PDB entry 2DU7 | X-ray diffraction, 3.60 A resolution | chains A and D of the 4 polymer chains in the assembly

[Chain A (and D)]
Molecule: O-phosphoseryl-tRNA synthetase
Source organism: Methanocaldococcus jannaschii
Notes: EC 6.1.1.-; chain D of this document is another copy of the same molecule, construct and numbering; everything in this record applies to it too
UniProtKB: Q59054 (Y1660_METJA); numbering as in UniProt (aligned over 1-549)
Sequence (549 residues; row label = number of the first residue in the row):
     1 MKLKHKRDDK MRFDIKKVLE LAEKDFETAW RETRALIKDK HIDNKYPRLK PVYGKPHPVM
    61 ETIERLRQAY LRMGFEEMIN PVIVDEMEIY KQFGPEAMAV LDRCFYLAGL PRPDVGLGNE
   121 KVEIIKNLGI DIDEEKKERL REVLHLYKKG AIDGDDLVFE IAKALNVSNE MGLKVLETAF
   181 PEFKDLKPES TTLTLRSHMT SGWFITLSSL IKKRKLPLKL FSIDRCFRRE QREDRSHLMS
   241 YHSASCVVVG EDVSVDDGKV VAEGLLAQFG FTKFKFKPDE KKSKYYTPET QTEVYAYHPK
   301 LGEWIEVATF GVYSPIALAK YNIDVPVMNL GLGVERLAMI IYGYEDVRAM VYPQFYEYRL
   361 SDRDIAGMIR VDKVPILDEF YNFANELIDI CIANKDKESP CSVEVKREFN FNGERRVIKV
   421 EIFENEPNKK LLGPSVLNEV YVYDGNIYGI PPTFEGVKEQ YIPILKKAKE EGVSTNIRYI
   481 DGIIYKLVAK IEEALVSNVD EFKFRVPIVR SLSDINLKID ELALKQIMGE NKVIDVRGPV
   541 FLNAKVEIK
Not modelled in the structure: 1-10

[How chain A and chain D interact]
Residue-residue contacts (77):
  Met11(A) - Glu251(D)
  Met11(A) - Asp252(D)
  Arg12(A) - Glu251(D)
  Phe13(A) - Ile323(D)
  Phe13(A) - Asp324(D)
  Phe13(A) - Val325(D)
  Phe13(A) - Pro326(D)
  Ile15(A) - Asn322(D)
  Phe26(A) - Ile316(D)  hydrophobic
  Trp30(A) - Lys284(D)
  Trp30(A) - Tyr286(D)  hydrogen bond (side chain-backbone)
  Trp30(A) - Thr287(D)
  Trp30(A) - Pro288(D)  hydrophobic
  Trp30(A) - Ser314(D)
  Trp30(A) - Ile316(D)
  Thr33(A) - Pro315(D)
  Ile37(A) - Pro326(D)  hydrophobic
  Asp39(A) - Ser254(D)
  Lys45(A) - Asp256(D)  salt bridge
  Tyr46(A) - Lys259(D)
  Tyr46(A) - Glu263(D)  hydrogen bond
  Pro51(A) - Val260(D)  hydrophobic
  Pro51(A) - Glu263(D)
  Pro51(A) - Gly264(D)
  Val52(A) - Met73(D)
  Tyr53(A) - Arg72(D)
  Tyr53(A) - Ala267(D)
  Tyr53(A) - Gln268(D)
  Gly54(A) - Arg72(D)
  Pro56(A) - Arg72(D)
  Arg72(A) - Tyr53(D)
  Arg72(A) - Gly54(D)  hydrogen bond (backbone-backbone)
  Arg72(A) - Pro56(D)
  Met73(A) - Val52(D)
  Met73(A) - Tyr53(D)  hydrophobic
  Glu251(A) - Met11(D)
  Ser254(A) - Asp39(D)
  Asp256(A) - Lys45(D)  salt bridge
  Lys259(A) - Tyr46(D)
  Lys259(A) - Asn476(D)
  Val260(A) - Leu49(D)
  Val260(A) - Lys50(D)
  Val260(A) - Pro51(D)  hydrophobic
  Glu263(A) - Tyr46(D)  hydrogen bond
  Glu263(A) - Pro51(D)
  Gly264(A) - Pro51(D)
  Ala267(A) - Tyr53(D)
  Gln268(A) - Tyr53(D)
  Thr272(A) - Arg363(D)  hydrogen bond (backbone-side chain)
  Phe274(A) - Arg363(D)
  Lys275(A) - Arg363(D)
  Lys275(A) - Glu470(D)
  Lys275(A) - Glu471(D)
  Lys275(A) - Gly472(D)
  Phe276(A) - Tyr46(D)
  Lys277(A) - Ala468(D)
  Lys282(A) - Trp30(D)
  Ser283(A) - Trp30(D)
  Lys284(A) - Trp30(D)  hydrogen bond (backbone-side chain)
  Tyr286(A) - Trp30(D)  hydrogen bond (backbone-side chain)
  Thr287(A) - Ile37(D)
  Pro288(A) - Trp30(D)  hydrophobic
  Val312(A) - Ile37(D)  hydrophobic
  Ser314(A) - Trp30(D)
  Pro315(A) - Thr33(D)
  Ile316(A) - Phe26(D)  hydrophobic
  Ile316(A) - Trp30(D)
  Asn322(A) - Ile15(D)
  Ile323(A) - Phe13(D)
  Asp324(A) - Arg12(D)  salt bridge
  Asp324(A) - Phe13(D)
  Val325(A) - Phe13(D)
  Pro326(A) - Ile37(D)  hydrophobic
  Arg363(A) - Thr272(D)  hydrogen bond (side chain-backbone)
  Arg363(A) - Phe274(D)
  Arg363(A) - Lys275(D)
  Gly472(A) - Lys275(D)
Interface residues without a listed pair, chain A (67 interface residues in all): Val18, Leu19, Arg31, Leu49, Lys50, Glu61, Leu216, Asp252, Val253, Asp257, Lys273, Lys300, Ala319, Lys320, Ala468, Glu470, Glu471, Asn476
Interface residues without a listed pair, chain D (66 interface residues in all): Val18, Leu19, Arg31, Arg34, Ala35, Glu61, Val253, Lys273, Phe276, Lys277, Lys282, Ser283, Lys300, Val312, Ala319

[Overview]
The interface between chain A and chain D involves 67 residues on one side and 66 on the other, with 8
hydrogen bonds and 3 salt bridges. Polar pairs include Lys45(A)-Asp256(D), Asp324(A)-Arg12(D) and
Trp30(A)-Tyr286(D).
Both chains are O-phosphoseryl-tRNA synthetase (Methanocaldococcus jannaschii). Entry 2DU7 (Crystal structure
of Methanococcus jannacshii O-phosphoseryl-tRNA synthetase) was determined by X-ray diffraction together with
2DU3, 2DU5 and 2DU6 from the same study.
